PDB entry 8FS6 | electron microscopy, 2.90 A resolution | chains F and G of the 11 polymer chains in the assembly

Chain F:
Molecule: DNA damage checkpoint control protein MEC3
Organism: Saccharomyces cerevisiae
Reference sequence: Q02574 (MEC3_YEAST); numbering as in UniProt (aligned over 1-474)
Amino-acid sequence (474 residues; row label = number of the first residue in the row):
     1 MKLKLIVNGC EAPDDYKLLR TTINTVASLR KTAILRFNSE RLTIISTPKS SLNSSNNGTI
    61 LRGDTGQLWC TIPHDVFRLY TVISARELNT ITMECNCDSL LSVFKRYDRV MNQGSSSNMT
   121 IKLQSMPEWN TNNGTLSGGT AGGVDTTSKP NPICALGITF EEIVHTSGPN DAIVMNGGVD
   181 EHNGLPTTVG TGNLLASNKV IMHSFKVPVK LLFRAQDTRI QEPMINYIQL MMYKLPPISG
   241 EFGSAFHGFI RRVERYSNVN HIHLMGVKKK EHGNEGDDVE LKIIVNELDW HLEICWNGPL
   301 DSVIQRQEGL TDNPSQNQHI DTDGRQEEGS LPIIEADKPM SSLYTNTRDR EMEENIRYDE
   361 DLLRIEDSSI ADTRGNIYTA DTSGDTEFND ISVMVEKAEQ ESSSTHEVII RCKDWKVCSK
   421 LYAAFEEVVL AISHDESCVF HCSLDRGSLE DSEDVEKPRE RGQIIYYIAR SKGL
Disordered / not traced: 50-63, 126-151, 166-197, 269-278, 305-403, 448-458, 470-474

Chain G:
Molecule: DNA damage checkpoint control protein RAD17
Organism: Saccharomyces cerevisiae
Reference sequence: A0A8H4BW58 (A0A8H4BW58_YEASX); residue numbers follow UniProt; this construct covers 1-401
Amino-acid sequence (401 residues; numbered 1 to 401; the number before each row is that of its first residue):
     1 MRINSELANK FSASTVHLEH ITTALSCLTP FGSKDDVLIF IDADGLSFVR ENNHVIKIQL
    61 LLSRELFMSY SYRNETEDHM KLCVKINHIL DSVSVMNRNS DDIVECTLSY DGHGSPFVLI
   121 FEDSFISERV EYSTYLIKDF DTNGLELDRE RISFEAIIKG EALHSALKDL KEIGCKECYV
   181 YAKTEANDEN VFALISKSQL GFSKIKLPSN RSILEKLQVF DGDSTTVIDG FAVIGFFDFT
   241 SFDKIRKSTK IASKVLFRMD VHGVLSVNIL SQTDDVIITD TTRPSNNRPG SIRQLQLPKD
   301 YPGIVIEVCM LEKESIDEAA QTEIELLMET NELGNRNSFK KSTIRKRYGT DKGNETSNDN
   361 LLQLNGKKIK LPSEEENNKN RESEDEENHC KYPTKDIPIF F
Disordered / not traced: 1-8, 273-296, 331-401

Chain F / chain G interface:
Pairs across the interface (33; chain F residue first):
  F242(F) with F125(G), hydrophobic
  A245(F) with F125(G), hydrophobic; I126(G)
  F249(F) with I126(G), hydrophobic
  R252(F) with V95(G); D123(G); E128(G)
  R255(F) with D91(G), hydrogen bond (side chain-backbone); S92(G), hydrogen bond (side chain-backbone); S94(G); V95(G); E128(G), salt bridge
  Y256(F) with E128(G), hydrogen bond; V130(G)
  N258(F) with N87(G)
  D289(F) with S133(G), hydrogen bond (backbone-side chain); Y135(G), hydrogen bond
  W290(F) with V130(G), hydrophobic; E131(G)
  H291(F) with R129(G); V130(G); E131(G), hydrogen bond (backbone-backbone)
  L292(F) with E128(G); R129(G); V130(G), hydrophobic
  E293(F) with R129(G), hydrogen bond (backbone-backbone)
  I294(F) with E128(G)
  C295(F) with I126(G); S127(G), hydrogen bond (side chain-backbone)
  W296(F) with I126(G), hydrophobic
  N297(F) with F125(G), hydrogen bond (backbone-backbone); S127(G), hydrogen bond
  G298(F) with F125(G)
Interface residues without a listed pair, chain F (18 interface residues in all): S257
Interface residues without a listed pair, chain G (20 interface residues in all): K85, H88, V104, F121, Y132

In short:
18 residues of chain F and 20 residues of chain G are in contact, with 10 hydrogen bonds and 1 salt bridge.
Among the polar pairs are R255(F)-E128(G), R255(F)-D91(G) and R255(F)-S92(G).
Chain F is DNA damage checkpoint control protein MEC3 and chain G is DNA damage checkpoint control protein
RAD17, both from Saccharomyces cerevisiae; the structure, Structure of S. cerevisiae Rad24-RFC loading the
9-1-1 clamp onto a 10-nt gapped DNA in step ..., was determined by electron microscopy (same publication as
8FS3, 8FS4, 8FS5, 8FS7 and 8FS8).
